Entry 1RDP (X-ray diffraction, 1.35 A resolution); this record covers chains D and H of the 5 polymer chains in the assembly.

[Chain D (and H)]
Molecule: cholera toxin B protein (CTB)
From: Vibrio cholerae
Notes: chain H of this document is another copy of the same molecule, construct and numbering; everything in this record applies to it too
UniProtKB: P01556 (CHTB_VIBCH); residues 1-103 here correspond to UniProt positions 22-124 (UniProt number = residue number + 21)
Chain sequence (103 residues; numbered 1 to 103; the number before each row is that of its first residue):
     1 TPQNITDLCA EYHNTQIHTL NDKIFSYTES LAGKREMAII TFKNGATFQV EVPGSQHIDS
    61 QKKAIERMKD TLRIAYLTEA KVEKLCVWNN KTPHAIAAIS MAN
Cystine bridges: Cys9-Cys86
Small-molecule neighbours: BV3 (1,3-bis-([[3-(4-{3-[3-nitro-5-(galactopyranosyloxy)-benzoylamino]-propyl}-piperazin-1-yl)-propylamino-3,4-dioxo-cyclobu tenyl]-amino-ethyl]-amino-carbonyloxy)-2-amino-propane): Tyr12, Glu51, Gln56, His57, Gln61, Trp88, Asn90, Lys91

[Interface between chain D and chain H]
Contacting residue pairs (59; chain D residue first):
  Phe25(D) - Ala102(H)
  Ser26(D) - Met101(H)
  Ser26(D) - Ala102(H)
  Tyr27(D) - Ile99(H)
  Tyr27(D) - Ser100(H)
  Tyr27(D) - Met101(H)  hydrogen bond (backbone-backbone)
  Thr28(D) - Ile5(H)
  Thr28(D) - Ile99(H)
  Thr28(D) - Ser100(H)
  Glu29(D) - Arg67(H)
  Glu29(D) - Met68(H)
  Glu29(D) - Thr71(H)  hydrogen bond
  Glu29(D) - Ala98(H)
  Glu29(D) - Ile99(H)  hydrogen bond (backbone-backbone)
  Ser30(D) - Leu8(H)
  Ser30(D) - Ala97(H)
  Ser30(D) - Ala98(H)
  Leu31(D) - Gln61(H)  hydrogen bond (backbone-side chain)
  Leu31(D) - Ala64(H)  hydrophobic
  Leu31(D) - Ile65(H)  hydrophobic
  Leu31(D) - Met68(H)  hydrophobic
  Leu31(D) - Trp88(H)  hydrophobic
  Leu31(D) - Ile96(H)
  Leu31(D) - Ala97(H)  hydrogen bond (backbone-backbone)
  Ala32(D) - Tyr12(H)
  Ala32(D) - Gln61(H)
  Ala32(D) - Ala97(H)
  Gly33(D) - Tyr12(H)  hydrogen bond (backbone-side chain)
  Gly33(D) - Gln61(H)
  Lys34(D) - Ile58(H)
  Arg35(D) - Thr1(H)
  Arg35(D) - Pro2(H)
  Arg35(D) - Glu11(H)  salt bridge
  Arg35(D) - Tyr12(H)
  Glu36(D) - Ser60(H)  hydrogen bond
  Glu36(D) - Gln61(H)
  Met37(D) - Thr1(H)
  Met37(D) - Pro2(H)
  Ile39(D) - Pro2(H)
  Ile39(D) - Gln3(H)
  Ile39(D) - Asn4(H)
  Thr47(D) - Gln3(H)
  Gln49(D) - Thr1(H)  hydrogen bond
  Glu66(D) - Arg67(H)  salt bridge
  Lys69(D) - Arg67(H)
  Asp70(D) - Arg67(H)  salt bridge
  Arg73(D) - Arg67(H)
  Arg73(D) - Asp70(H)
  Arg73(D) - Thr71(H)  hydrogen bond
  Tyr76(D) - Met101(H)  hydrogen bond (side chain-backbone)
  Tyr76(D) - Ala102(H)  hydrogen bond (side chain-backbone)
  Tyr76(D) - Asn103(H)
  Leu77(D) - Ile74(H)  hydrophobic
  Leu77(D) - Thr78(H)
  Leu77(D) - Ala80(H)  hydrophobic
  Thr92(D) - Thr1(H)  hydrogen bond (backbone-backbone)
  Pro93(D) - Thr1(H)
  Pro93(D) - Pro2(H)
  Pro93(D) - Gln3(H)
Interface residues without a listed pair, chain D (25 interface residues in all): Ile74
Interface residues without a listed pair, chain H (31 interface residues in all): Val50, Lys63

[Overview]
25 residues of chain D face 31 of chain H across their interface; the contacts include 12 hydrogen bonds and 3
salt bridges. Among the polar pairs are Arg35(D)-Glu11(H), Glu66(D)-Arg67(H) and Asp70(D)-Arg67(H). Bound to
chain D: compound BV3.
Chain D and chain H are both cholera toxin B protein (CTB) (Vibrio cholerae); the structure, Cholera Toxin
B-Pentamer Complexed With Bivalent Nitrophenol-Galactoside Ligand BV3, was determined by X-ray diffraction,
deposited together with 1RCV, 1RD9 and 1RF2.
